Entry 7XV3 (electron microscopy, 2.76 A resolution); this record covers chains G and B of the 5 polymer chains in the assembly.

[Chain G]
Protein: Guanine nucleotide-binding protein G(I)/G(S)/G(O) subunit gamma-2
Organism: Homo sapiens
UniProt: P59768 (GBG2_HUMAN); residue numbers follow UniProt; this construct covers 1-71
Chain sequence (71 residues; numbered 1 to 71; the number before each row is that of its first residue):
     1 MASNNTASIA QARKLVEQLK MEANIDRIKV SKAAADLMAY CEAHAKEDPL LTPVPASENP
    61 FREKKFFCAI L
Unresolved in the structure: 1-7, 64-71
Curated features (UniProtKB/Swiss-Prot):
  - modified residue: Ala2 (N-acetylalanine), Cys68 (Cysteine methyl ester)
  - lipidation: Cys68 (S-geranylgeranyl cysteine)

[Chain B]
Protein: Guanine nucleotide-binding protein G(I)/G(S)/G(T) subunit beta-1
Organism: Homo sapiens
UniProt: P62873 (GBB1_HUMAN); residue numbers follow UniProt; this construct covers 2-340
Chain sequence (345 residues; row label = number of the first residue in the row; numbers below 1 keep their minus sign (Met-4 is residue -4)):
    -4 MGSLLQSELD QLRQEAEQLK NQIRDARKAC ADATLSQITN NIDPVGRIQM RTRRTLRGHL
    56 AKIYAMHWGT DSRLLVSASQ DGKLIIWDSY TTNKVHAIPL RSSWVMTCAY APSGNYVACG
   116 GLDNICSIYN LKTREGNVRV SRELAGHTGY LSCCRFLDDN QIVTSSGDTT CALWDIETGQ
   176 QTTTFTGHTG DVMSLSLAPD TRLFVSGACD ASAKLWDVRE GMCRQTFTGH ESDINAICFF
   236 PNGNAFATGS DDATCRLFDL RADQELMTYS HDNIICGITS VSFSKSGRLL LAGYDDFNCN
   296 VWDALKADRA GVLAGHDNRV SCLGVTDDGM AVATGSWDSF LKIWN
Unresolved in the structure: -4 to 2
Differences from the reference sequence: initiating methionine (-4); expression tag (-3 to 1)
Curated features (UniProtKB/Swiss-Prot):
  - modified residue: Ser2 (N-acetylserine), His266 (Phosphohistidine)
  - natural variant: Leu30 (L30F: In MRD42; uncertain significance), Arg52 (R52G: In MRD42), Gly64 (G64V: In MRD42), Asp76 (D76E: In MRD42; D76G: In MRD42), Gly77 (G77S: In MRD42), Lys78 (K78R: In MRD42), Ile80 (I80N: In MRD42; I80T: In MRD42), His91 (H91R: In MRD42; uncertain significance), Ala92 (A92T: In MRD42), Pro94 (P94S: In MRD42), Leu95 (L95P: In MRD42), Arg96 (R96L: In MRD42), 5 further natural variant entries in UniProt

[Chain G / chain B interface]
Contacting residue pairs - 55 pairs, chain G then chain B:
  Ala12(G) with Leu7(B), hydrophobic
  Val16(G) with Leu7(B); Glu10(B)
  Gln18(G) with Cys218(B)
  Leu19(G) with Ala11(B); Leu14(B), hydrophobic
  Lys20(G) with Leu14(B)
  Glu22(G) with Thr221(B), hydrogen bond
  Ala23(G) with Ile18(B), hydrophobic
  Ile25(G) with Gln220(B)
  Arg27(G) with Ala21(B); Arg22(B); Cys25(B); Asp258(B), salt bridge
  Ile28(G) with Cys25(B); Arg256(B)
  Lys29(G) with Ala24(B), hydrogen bond (side chain-backbone); Cys25(B)
  Val30(G) with Cys25(B); Ala26(B), hydrophobic; Asp27(B); Ala28(B); Gln259(B); Leu261(B), hydrophobic
  Ser31(G) with Asp27(B)
  Ala33(G) with Asp254(B)
  Ala34(G) with Leu30(B), hydrophobic
  Asp36(G) with Arg256(B), salt bridge
  Leu37(G) with Leu252(B), hydrophobic
  Met38(G) with Ile37(B), hydrophobic
  Tyr40(G) with Pro236(B); Asn237(B); Ser281(B)
  Cys41(G) with Ser281(B)
  Glu42(G) with Ile37(B)
  His44(G) with Ser281(B)
  Asp48(G) with Ser279(B); Lys280(B); Ser281(B), hydrogen bond
  Pro49(G) with Asp323(B); Gly324(B); Met325(B), hydrophobic
  Leu50(G) with Met45(B), hydrophobic; Gly324(B); Met325(B); Val327(B), hydrophobic
  Leu51(G) with Arg283(B); Leu284(B), hydrophobic
  Asn59(G) with Asn340(B), hydrogen bond
  Pro60(G) with Tyr85(B)
  Phe61(G) with Arg48(B); Arg49(B); Ser84(B); Tyr85(B), hydrophobic
  Arg62(G) with Arg48(B)
Other interface residues (no listed pair), chain G (37 interface residues in all): Ser8, Ile9, Arg13, Leu15, Asp26, Ala45, Glu47
Other interface residues (no listed pair), chain B (54 interface residues in all): Leu4, Lys15, Ile33, Thr34, Val40, Ile43, Arg219, Phe235, Ala257, Gly282, Leu300, Val320, Ala326, Ile338

[Summary]
Chain G and chain B form an interface of 37 and 54 residues respectively; the contacts include 4 hydrogen
bonds and 2 salt bridges. Among the polar pairs are Arg27(G)-Asp258(B), Asp36(G)-Arg256(B) and
Glu22(G)-Thr221(B).
Chain G is Guanine nucleotide-binding protein G(I)/G(S)/G(O) subunit gamma-2 and chain B is Guanine
nucleotide-binding protein G(I)/G(S)/G(T) subunit beta-1, both from Homo sapiens; the structure, Cryo-EM
structure of LPS-bound GPR174 in complex with Gs protein, was determined by electron microscopy.
